3M3F - chain A; structure by X-ray diffraction, 2.50 A resolution.

[Chain A]
Protein: Glutamate receptor 3
Source organism: Rattus norvegicus
UniProt: P19492 (GRIA3_RAT); the construct has insertions or renumbered stretches relative to UniProt, so the offset changes along the chain: 4-117 = UniProt 417-530; 120-261 = UniProt 658-799
Chain sequence (258 residues; row label = number of the first residue in the row):
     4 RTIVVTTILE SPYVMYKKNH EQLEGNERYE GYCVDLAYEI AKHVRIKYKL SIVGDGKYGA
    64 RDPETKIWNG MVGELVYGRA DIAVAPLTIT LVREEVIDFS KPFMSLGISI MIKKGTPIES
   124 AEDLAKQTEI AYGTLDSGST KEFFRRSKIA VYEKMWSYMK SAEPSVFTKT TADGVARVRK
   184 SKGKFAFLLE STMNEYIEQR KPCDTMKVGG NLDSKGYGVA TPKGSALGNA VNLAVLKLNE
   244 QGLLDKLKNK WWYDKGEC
Construct notes: linker (118-119)
Disulfides: Cys-206/Cys-261
Metal / ion sites: Zn2+ site 1 near His-23 (its only coordinating residue here); Zn2+ site 2: Glu-42, His-46
Residues lining bound ligands:
  - glutamic acid (GLU): Tyr-61, Pro-89, Leu-90, Thr-91, Arg-96, Leu-138, Gly-141, Ser-142, Thr-143, Leu-192, Glu-193, Met-196, Tyr-220
  - P99 (2-[2,6-difluoro-4-({2-[(phenylsulfonyl)amino]ethyl}sulfanyl)phenoxy]acetamide): Ile-92, Lys-104, Pro-105, Phe-106, Met-107, Ser-108, Ser-217, Lys-218, Gly-219, Val-238, Leu-239, Asn-242, Glu-243, Leu-247
Curated features (UniProtKB/Swiss-Prot):
  - binding site (L-glutamate): Pro-89, Thr-91, Arg-96, Ser-142, Thr-143, Glu-193

[Summary]
Bound to chain A: glutamic acid and compound P99. The Zn2+ site 2 is built by Glu-42 and His-46. UniProt lists
6 L-glutamate-binding residues.
Chain A is Glutamate receptor 3 (Rattus norvegicus); the structure, PEPA bound to the ligand binding domain of
GluA3 (flop form), was determined by X-ray diffraction together with 3M3K and 3M3L from the same study.
